Entry 2GIC (X-ray diffraction, 2.92 A resolution); this record covers chains R and D of the 6 polymer chains in the assembly.

[Chain R]
Molecule: 45-nt RNA strand
Sequence (45 nucleotides; row label = number of the first residue in the row):
     1 UUUUUUUUUUUUUUUUUUUUUUUUUUUUUUUUUUUUUUUUUUUUU
Covalent attachments: covalent link U1-U45

[Chain D]
Protein: Nucleocapsid protein
Source organism: Vesicular stomatitis Indiana virus
UniProtKB: P03521 (NCAP_VSVSJ); residues 1-422 here = UniProt positions 1-422
Chain sequence (422 residues; row label = number of the first residue in the row):
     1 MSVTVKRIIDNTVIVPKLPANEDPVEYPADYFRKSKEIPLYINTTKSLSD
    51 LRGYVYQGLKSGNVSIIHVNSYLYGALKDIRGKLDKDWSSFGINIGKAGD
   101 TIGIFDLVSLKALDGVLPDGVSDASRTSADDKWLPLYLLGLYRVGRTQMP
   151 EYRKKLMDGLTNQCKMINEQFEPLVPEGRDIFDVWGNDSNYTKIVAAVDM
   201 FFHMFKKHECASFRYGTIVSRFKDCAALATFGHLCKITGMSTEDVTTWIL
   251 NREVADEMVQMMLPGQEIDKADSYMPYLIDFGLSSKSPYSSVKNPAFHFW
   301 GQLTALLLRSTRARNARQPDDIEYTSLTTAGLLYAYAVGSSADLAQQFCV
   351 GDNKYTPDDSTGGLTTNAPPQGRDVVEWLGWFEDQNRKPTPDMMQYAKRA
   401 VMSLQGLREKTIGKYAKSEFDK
Disordered / not traced: 1, 359-363
Residues lining bound ligands: uranyl (vi) ion (IUM): Arg252, Glu253, Glu323
Curated features (UniProtKB/Swiss-Prot):
  - binding site (RNA): Arg143, Tyr152, Lys206, Arg214, Lys286, Arg317, Arg408

[How chain R and chain D interact]
Pairs across the interface - 38 pairs, chain R then chain D:
  U2(R) - Asp23(D)  phosphate contact
  U2(R) - Arg146(D)  sugar contact
  U2(R) - Lys286(D)  salt bridge to the phosphate
  U3(R) - Arg146(D)  salt bridge to the phosphate
  U3(R) - Lys223(D)  salt bridge to the phosphate
  U3(R) - Asp224(D)  phosphate contact
  U3(R) - Ile279(D)  phosphate contact
  U4(R) - Asp224(D)  phosphate contact
  U4(R) - Cys225(D)  phosphate contact
  U4(R) - Ala226(D)  hydrogen bond to the phosphate
  U4(R) - Ser290(D)  phosphate contact
  U4(R) - Ser291(D)  hydrogen bond to the phosphate
  U4(R) - Val292(D)  phosphate contact
  U4(R) - Arg317(D)  sugar contact
  U5(R) - Arg312(D)  hydrogen bond to the base
  U5(R) - Asn315(D)  sugar contact
  U5(R) - Arg317(D)  salt bridge to the phosphate
  U6(R) - Met149(D)  sugar contact
  U6(R) - Glu151(D)  sugar contact
  U6(R) - Arg408(D)  sugar contact
  U7(R) - Glu151(D)  sugar contact
  U7(R) - Lys154(D)  phosphate contact
  U7(R) - Lys155(D)  hydrogen bond to the phosphate
  U7(R) - Arg312(D)  base contact
  U7(R) - Arg408(D)  salt bridge to the phosphate
  U8(R) - Arg143(D)  salt bridge to the phosphate
  U8(R) - Glu151(D)  phosphate contact
  U8(R) - Lys154(D)  salt bridge to the phosphate
  U8(R) - Lys155(D)  salt bridge to the phosphate
  U8(R) - Ile218(D)  base contact
  U8(R) - Val219(D)  base contact
  U9(R) - Arg143(D)  salt bridge to the phosphate
  U9(R) - Asp158(D)  phosphate contact
  U9(R) - Tyr215(D)  phosphate contact
  U9(R) - Ile218(D)  base contact
  U10(R) - Ala211(D)  phosphate contact
  U10(R) - Arg214(D)  phosphate contact
  U10(R) - Tyr215(D)  hydrogen bond to the phosphate
Other interface residues (no listed pair), chain D (30 interface residues in all): Ser212, Gln318, Asp320, Lys410

[In short]
9 residues of chain R and 30 residues of chain D are in contact; the contacts include 5 hydrogen bonds and 9
salt bridges. Polar pairs include U5(R)-Arg312(D), U4(R)-Ala226(D) and U4(R)-Ser291(D). Bound to chain D:
uranyl (vi) ion.
Here chain R is a 45-nt RNA strand and chain D is Nucleocapsid protein (Vesicular stomatitis Indiana virus).
Entry 2GIC (Crystal Structure of a vesicular stomatitis virus nucleocapsid-RNA complex) was determined by
X-ray diffraction.
